Entry 6N16 (X-ray diffraction, 2.30 A resolution); this record covers chains B and E of the 3 polymer chains in the assembly.

Chain B:
Name: antibody 0PV-b.01 Fab light chain
Organism: Macaca mulatta
Notes: antibody fragment or engineered binder
Sequence (217 residues; row label = number of the first residue in the row; a row labelled like 30A-30E holds insertion residues (30A, then the next letters in order)):
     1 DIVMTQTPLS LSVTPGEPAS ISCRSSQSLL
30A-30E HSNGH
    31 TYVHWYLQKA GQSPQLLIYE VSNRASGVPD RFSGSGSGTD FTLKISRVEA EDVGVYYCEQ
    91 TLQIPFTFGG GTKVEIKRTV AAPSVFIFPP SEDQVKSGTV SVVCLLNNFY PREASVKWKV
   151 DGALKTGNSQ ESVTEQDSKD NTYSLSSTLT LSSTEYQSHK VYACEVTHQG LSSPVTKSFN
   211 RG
Disulfides: Cys23-Cys88, Cys134-Cys194

Chain E:
Name: HIV fusion peptide (512-519)
Sequence (8 residues; numbered 512 to 519; the number before each row is that of its first residue):
   512 AVGIGAVF

How chain B and chain E interact:
Residue-residue contacts - 24 pairs, chain B then chain E:
  His30A(B) - Gly516(E)  hydrogen bond (side chain-backbone)
  His30A(B) - Phe519(E)  hydrogen bond (side chain-backbone)
  Asn30C(B) - Phe519(E)
  Tyr32(B) - Gly514(E)
  Tyr32(B) - Ile515(E)
  Tyr32(B) - Gly516(E)
  His34(B) - Ala512(E)
  His34(B) - Val513(E)
  His34(B) - Gly514(E)
  Tyr36(B) - Ala512(E)  hydrogen bond (side chain-backbone)
  Leu46(B) - Ala512(E)  hydrophobic
  Leu46(B) - Val513(E)  hydrophobic
  Tyr49(B) - Val513(E)  hydrophobic
  Glu50(B) - Val513(E)
  Glu50(B) - Gly514(E)
  Glu89(B) - Ala512(E)
  Thr91(B) - Gly514(E)  hydrogen bond (side chain-backbone)
  Thr91(B) - Ile515(E)
  Thr91(B) - Gly516(E)  hydrogen bond (backbone-backbone)
  Thr91(B) - Ala517(E)  hydrogen bond (backbone-backbone)
  Leu92(B) - Gly516(E)
  Leu92(B) - Ala517(E)  hydrogen bond (backbone-backbone)
  Ile94(B) - Ala517(E)  hydrophobic
  Phe96(B) - Ile515(E)  hydrophobic
Other interface residues (no listed pair), chain B (14 interface residues in all): Gln93

In short:
The interface between chain B and chain E involves 14 residues on one side and 7 on the other, with 7 hydrogen
bonds. Among the polar pairs are His30A(B)-Gly516(E), His30A(B)-Phe519(E) and Tyr36(B)-Ala512(E).
Here chain B is antibody 0PV-b.01 Fab light chain (Macaca mulatta) and chain E is HIV fusion peptide
(512-519). Entry 6N16 (Vaccine-elicited NHP FP-targeting neutralizing antibody 0PV-b.01 in complex with HIV
fusion peptide (residue 512-519)) was determined by X-ray diffraction, deposited together with 6MPH, 6MQC,
6MQE, 6MQM, 6MQR, 6N1V and 4 further entries.
